PDB entry 4RS0 | X-ray diffraction, 2.81 A resolution | chain A

[Chain A]
Molecule: Prostaglandin G/H synthase 2
Source organism: Mus musculus
Notes: EC 1.14.99.1
UniProtKB: Q05769 (PGH2_MOUSE); the construct lacks a stretch of the UniProt sequence, so the offset changes along the chain: 33-105 = UniProt 18-90; 106-618 = UniProt 92-604
Chain sequence (587 residues; numbered 33 to 618 plus 1 insertion-coded residue; the number before each row is that of its first residue):
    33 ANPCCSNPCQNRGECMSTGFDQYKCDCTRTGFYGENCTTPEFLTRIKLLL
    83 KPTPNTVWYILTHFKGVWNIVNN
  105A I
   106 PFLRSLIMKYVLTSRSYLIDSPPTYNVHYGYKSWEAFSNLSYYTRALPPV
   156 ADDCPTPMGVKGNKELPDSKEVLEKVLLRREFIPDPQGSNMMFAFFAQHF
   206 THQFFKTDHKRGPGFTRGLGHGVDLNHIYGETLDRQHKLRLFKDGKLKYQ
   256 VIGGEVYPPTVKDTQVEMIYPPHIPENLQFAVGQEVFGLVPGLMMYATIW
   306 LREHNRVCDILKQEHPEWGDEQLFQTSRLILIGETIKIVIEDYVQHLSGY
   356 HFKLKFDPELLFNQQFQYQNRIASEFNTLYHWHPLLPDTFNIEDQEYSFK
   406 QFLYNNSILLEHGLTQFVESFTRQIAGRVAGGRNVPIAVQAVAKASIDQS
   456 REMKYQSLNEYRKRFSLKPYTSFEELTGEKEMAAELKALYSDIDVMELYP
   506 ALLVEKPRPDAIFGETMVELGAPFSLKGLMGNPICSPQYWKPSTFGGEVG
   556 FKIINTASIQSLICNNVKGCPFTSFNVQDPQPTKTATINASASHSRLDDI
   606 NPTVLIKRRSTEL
Unresolved in the structure: 589-618
Construct notes: engineered mutation Trp90 (His75 in Q05769)
UniProt features mapped onto this chain:
  - active site: His207 (Proton acceptor), Tyr385 (For cyclooxygenase activity)
  - binding site (substrate): Arg120, Tyr355
  - binding site (heme b): His388
  - site: Ser530 (Aspirin-acetylated serine), Asn606 (Not glycosylated)
  - modified residue: Cys540 (S-nitrosocysteine), Ser579 (O-acetylserine)
  - glycosylation (N-linked (GlcNAc...) asparagine): Asn68, Asn144, Asn410, Asn594
Cystine bridges: Cys36-Cys47, Cys37-Cys159, Cys41-Cys57, Cys59-Cys69, Cys569-Cys575
Covalent attachments: N-acetylglucosamine (NAG) linked to Asn68, Asn144, Asn410
Small-molecule neighbours: ibuprofen (IBP): Val116, Arg120, Val349, Leu352, Ser353, Tyr355, Leu359, Tyr385, Trp387, Phe518, Met522, Val523, Gly526, Ala527, Ser530, Leu531

[Overview]
Ligands of chain A: ibuprofen. N-acetylglucosamine is covalently linked to Asn68, Asn144 and Asn410. Curated
annotation (UniProt) lists active-site residues His207 and Tyr385, substrate-binding residues Arg120 and
Tyr355 and heme b-binding residue His388.
Chain A is Prostaglandin G/H synthase 2 (Mus musculus); the structure, Crystal Structure of Murine H90W
Cyclooxygenase-2 Complexed with S-ibuprofen, was determined by X-ray diffraction (same publication as 4RRW,
4RRX, 4RRY and 4RRZ).
